6UH6 - chains C and D of the 4 polymer chains in the assembly; structure by electron microscopy, 2.98 A resolution.

Chain C:
Name: VP3
Organism: Enterovirus A71
Notes: EC 3.4.22.29, 3.6.1.15, 3.4.22.28, 2.7.7.48
Reference sequence: A0A0E3SXU7 (A0A0E3SXU7_9ENTO); residues 1-242 here correspond to UniProt positions 324-565 (UniProt number = residue number + 323)
Chain sequence (242 residues; row label = number of the first residue in the row):
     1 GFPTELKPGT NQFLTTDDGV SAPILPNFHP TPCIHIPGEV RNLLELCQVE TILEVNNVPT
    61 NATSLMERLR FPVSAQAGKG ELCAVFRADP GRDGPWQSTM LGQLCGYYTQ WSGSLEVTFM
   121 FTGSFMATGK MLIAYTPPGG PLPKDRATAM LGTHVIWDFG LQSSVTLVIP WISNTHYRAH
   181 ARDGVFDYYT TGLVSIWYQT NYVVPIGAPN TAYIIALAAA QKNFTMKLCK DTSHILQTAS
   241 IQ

Chain D:
Name: VP4
Organism: Enterovirus A71
Notes: EC 3.4.22.29, 3.6.1.15, 3.4.22.28, 2.7.7.48
Reference sequence: E9RGA0 (E9RGA0_9ENTO); residues 1-69 here = UniProt positions 1-69
Chain sequence (69 residues; each row starts with the number of its first residue):
     1 MGSQVSTQRS GSHENSNSAT EGSTINYTTI NYYKDSYAAT AGKQSLKQDP DKFANPVKDI
    61 FTEMAAPLK
Disordered / not traced: 1-11

Chain C / chain D interface:
Residue-residue contacts - 42 pairs, chain C then chain D:
  Asp18(C) - Thr40(D)
  Asp18(C) - Ala41(D)  hydrogen bond (side chain-backbone)
  Asp18(C) - Gly42(D)  hydrogen bond (side chain-backbone)
  Gly19(C) - Thr40(D)
  Val20(C) - Ile30(D)
  Val20(C) - Asn31(D)
  Val20(C) - Tyr32(D)  hydrophobic
  Val20(C) - Tyr33(D)  hydrophobic
  Val20(C) - Ala38(D)
  Val20(C) - Thr40(D)
  Ser21(C) - Tyr33(D)
  Ser21(C) - Ala38(D)
  Pro23(C) - Asp35(D)
  Pro23(C) - Tyr37(D)
  Pro23(C) - Ala38(D)
  Ile24(C) - Tyr37(D)
  Leu25(C) - Asp35(D)
  Leu25(C) - Tyr37(D)  hydrogen bond (backbone-side chain)
  Pro26(C) - Lys34(D)
  Pro26(C) - Asp35(D)
  Asn27(C) - Asn15(D)  hydrogen bond
  Asn27(C) - Lys34(D)
  Asn27(C) - Asp35(D)  hydrogen bond (backbone-side chain)
  Phe28(C) - Asn17(D)  hydrogen bond (backbone-side chain)
  His29(C) - Asn15(D)
  His29(C) - Ser16(D)
  Pro30(C) - Asn17(D)
  Glu39(C) - Lys52(D)
  Val40(C) - Phe53(D)  hydrophobic
  Arg41(C) - Thr24(D)
  Arg41(C) - Ile25(D)
  Arg41(C) - Ser45(D)
  Arg41(C) - Lys47(D)
  Asn42(C) - Gln48(D)
  Leu44(C) - Gln48(D)
  Glu45(C) - Gln48(D)
  Glu45(C) - Asp49(D)  hydrogen bond (side chain-backbone)
  Glu45(C) - Phe53(D)
  Gln48(C) - Pro50(D)
  Val49(C) - Phe53(D)  hydrophobic
  Gln162(C) - Pro67(D)
  Gln162(C) - Leu68(D)
Interface residues without a listed pair, chain C (25 interface residues in all): Ala22, Gly38, Leu161, Lys222
Interface residues without a listed pair, chain D (29 interface residues in all): Ser18, Ala39, Gln44, Ala54

In short:
The interface between chain C and chain D involves 25 residues on one side and 29 on the other; the contacts
include 7 hydrogen bonds. Among the polar pairs are Asp18(C)-Ala41(D), Asp18(C)-Gly42(D) and
Leu25(C)-Tyr37(D).
Chain C is VP3 and chain D is VP4, both from Enterovirus A71; the structure, EV-A71 strain 11316 complexed
with MADAL compound 22, was determined by electron microscopy (same publication as 6UH1 and 6UH7).
